7KZR - chains E and V of the 17 polymer chains in the assembly; structure by electron microscopy, 4.40 A resolution (low resolution: residue-level contacts below are approximate; hydrogen-bond / salt-bridge calls are withheld).

Chain E:
Name: Fanconi anemia group E protein
Source organism: Homo sapiens
UniProtKB: Q9HB96 (FANCE_HUMAN); residues 1-536 here = UniProt positions 1-536
Chain sequence (555 residues; row label = number of the first residue in the row; numbers below 1 keep their minus sign (Met-18 is residue -18)):
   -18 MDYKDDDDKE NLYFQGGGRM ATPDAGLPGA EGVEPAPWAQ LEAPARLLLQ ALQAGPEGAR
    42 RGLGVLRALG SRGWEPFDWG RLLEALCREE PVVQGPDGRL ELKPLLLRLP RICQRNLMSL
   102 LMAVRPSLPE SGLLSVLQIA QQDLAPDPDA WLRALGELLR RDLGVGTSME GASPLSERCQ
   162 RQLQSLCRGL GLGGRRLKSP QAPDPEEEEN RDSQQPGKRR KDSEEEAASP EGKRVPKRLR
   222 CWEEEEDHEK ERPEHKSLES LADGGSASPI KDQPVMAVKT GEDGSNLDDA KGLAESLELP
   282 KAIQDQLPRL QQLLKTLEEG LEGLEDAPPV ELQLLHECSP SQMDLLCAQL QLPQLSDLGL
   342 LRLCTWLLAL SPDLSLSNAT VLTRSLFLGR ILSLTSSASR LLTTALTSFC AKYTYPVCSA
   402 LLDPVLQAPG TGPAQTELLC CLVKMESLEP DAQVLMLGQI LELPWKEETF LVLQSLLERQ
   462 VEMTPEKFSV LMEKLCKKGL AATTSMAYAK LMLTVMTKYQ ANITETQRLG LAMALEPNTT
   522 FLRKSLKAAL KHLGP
Disordered / not traced: -18 to 11, 182-274, 301-307, 479-483, 536
Sequence notes: initiating methionine (-18); expression tag (-17 to 0)
Curated features (UniProtKB/Swiss-Prot):
  - modified residue: Ser249 (Phosphoserine), Thr346 (Phosphothreonine), Ser374 (Phosphoserine)
  - natural variant: Pro184 (P184Q: In FANCE; uncertain significance)
  - mutagenesis: Thr346 (T346A: Non-phosphorylatable by CHEK1, not polyubiquitinated and unable to complement the mitomycin C hypersensitivity of cells lacking FANCE; when associated with A-374), Ser374 (S374A: Non-phosphorylatable by CHEK1, not polyubiquitinated and unable to complement the mitomycin C hypersensitivity of cells lacking FANCE; when associated with A-346)

Chain V:
Name: Fanconi anemia group D2 protein
Source organism: Homo sapiens
UniProtKB: Q9BXW9 (FACD2_HUMAN); residue numbers follow UniProt; this construct covers 1-1451
Chain sequence (1451 residues; row label = number of the first residue in the row):
     1 MVSKRRLSKS EDKESLTEDA SKTRKQPLSK KTKKSHIANE VEENDSIFVK LLKISGIILK
    61 TGESQNQLAV DQIAFQKKLF QTLRRHPSYP KIIEEFVSGL ESYIEDEDSF RNCLLSCERL
   121 QDEEASMGAS YSKSLIKLLL GIDILQPAII KTLFEKLPEY FFENKNSDEI NIPRLIVSQL
   181 KWLDRVVDGK DLTTKIMQLI SIAPENLQHD IITSLPEILG DSQHADVGKE LSDLLIENTS
   241 LTVPILDVLS SLRLDPNFLL KVRQLVMDKL SSIRLEDLPV IIKFILHSVT AMDTLEVISE
   301 LREKLDLQHC VLPSRLQASQ VKLKSKGRAS SSGNQESSGQ SCIILLFDVI KSAIRYEKTI
   361 SEAWIKAIEN TASVSEHKVF DLVMLFIIYS TNTQTKKYID RVLRNKIRSG CIQEQLLQST
   421 FSVHYLVLKD MCSSILSLAQ SLLHSLDQSI ISFGSLLYKY AFKFFDTYCQ QEVVGALVTH
   481 ICSGNEAEVD TALDVLLELV VLNPSAMMMN AVFVKGILDY LDNISPQQIR KLFYVLSTLA
   541 FSKQNEASSH IQDDMHLVIR KQLSSTVFKY KLIGIIGAVT MAGIMAADRS ESPSLTQERA
   601 NLSDEQCTQV TSLLQLVHSC SEQSPQASAL YYDEFANLIQ HEKLDPKALE WVGHTICNDF
   661 QDAFVVDSCV VPEGDFPFPV KALYGLEEYD TQDGIAINLL PLLFSQDFAK DGGPVTSQES
   721 GQKLVSPLCL APYFRLLRLC VERQHNGNLE EIDGLLDCPI FLTDLEPGEK LESMSAKERS
   781 FMCSLIFLTL NWFREIVNAF CQETSPEMKG KVLTRLKHIV ELQIILEKYL AVTPDYVPPL
   841 GNFDVETLDI TPHTVTAISA KIRKKGKIER KQKTDGSKTS SSDTLSEEKN SECDPTPSHR
   901 GQLNKEFTGK EEKTSLLLHN SHAFFRELDI EVFSILHCGL VTKFILDTEM HTEATEVVQL
   961 GPPELLFLLE DLSQKLESML TPPIARRVPF LKNKGSRNIG FSHLQQRSAQ EIVHCVFQLL
  1021 TPMCNHLENI HNYFQCLAAE NHGVVDGPGV KVQEYHIMSS CYQRLLQIFH GLFAWSGFSQ
  1081 PENQNLLYSA LHVLSSRLKQ GEHSQPLEEL LSQSVHYLQN FHQSIPSFQC ALYLIRLLMV
  1141 ILEKSTASAQ NKEKIASLAR QFLCRVWPSG DKEKSNISND QLHALLCIYL EHTESILKAI
  1201 EEIAGVGVPE LINSPKDASS STFPTLTRHT FVVFFRVMMA ELEKTVKKIE PGTAADSQQI
  1261 HEEKLLYWNM AVRDFSILIN LIKVFDSHPV LHVCLKYGRL FVEAFLKQCM PLLDFSFRKH
  1321 REDVLSLLET FQLDTRLLHH LCGHSKIHQD TRLTQHVPLL KKTLELLVCR VKAMLTLNNC
  1381 REAFWLGNLK NRDLQGEEIK SQNSQESTAD ESEDDMSSQA SKSKATEDGE EDEVSAGEKE
  1441 QDSDESYDDS D
Disordered / not traced: 1-44, 122-129, 312-336, 588-603, 708-725, 852-915, 947-959, 982-1000, 1043-1050, 1146-1149, 1216-1219, 1377-1451
Curated features (UniProtKB/Swiss-Prot):
  - modified residue: Ser8 (Phosphoserine), Ser222 (Phosphoserine), Ser592 (Phosphoserine), Ser594 (Phosphoserine), Ser717 (Phosphoserine), Ser1257 (Phosphoserine), Ser1401 (Phosphoserine), Ser1404 (Phosphoserine), Ser1412 (Phosphoserine), Ser1423 (Phosphoserine), Thr1426 (Phosphothreonine), Ser1435 (Phosphoserine)
  - cross-link: Lys561 (Glycyl lysine isopeptide (Lys-Gly) (interchain with G-Cter in ubiquitin))
  - natural variant: Ser126 (S126G: In FANCD2), Arg302 (R302W: In FANCD2), Arg1236 (R1236H: In FANCD2)
  - mutagenesis: Ser222 (S222A: Reduces phosphorylation by ATM. No effect on ubiquitination, foci formation or DNA repair ability, but impairs S-phase checkpoint activation), Lys561 (K561R: Abolishes ubiquitination; impairs chromatin binding, foci formation and DNA repair. Abolishes interaction with MTMR15/FAN1. No effect on S-222 phosphorylation by ATM), Ser1257 (S1257A: No effect on phosphorylation by ATM), Ser1401 (S1401A: Reduces phosphorylation by ATM; when associated with A-1404 and A-1418), Ser1404 (S1404A: Reduces phosphorylation by ATM; when associated with A-1401 and A-1418), Ser1418 (S1418A: Reduces phosphorylation by ATM; when associated with A-1401 and A-1404)

How chain E and chain V interact:
Pairs across the interface (36):
  Glu300(E) with Gln308(V)
  Leu339(E) with Gln308(V); His309(V)
  Ser377(E) with Lys269(V)
  Ser378(E) with Glu237(V); Lys269(V); Ser272(V)
  Ala379(E) with Ser272(V)
  Ser380(E) with Ser271(V); Ser272(V)
  Arg381(E) with Ser271(V); Ser272(V); Ile273(V); Leu275(V)
  Leu382(E) with His309(V)
  Pro414(E) with Glu237(V)
  Glu418(E) with Glu237(V); Asn238(V)
  Met487(E) with Ile202(V)
  Lys491(E) with Ile202(V)
  Leu494(E) with Pro158(V)
  Thr498(E) with Phe162(V)
  Lys499(E) with Phe162(V)
  Phe522(E) with Glu155(V)
  Leu523(E) with Glu155(V); Pro158(V)
  Arg524(E) with Lys151(V); Glu155(V)
  Lys525(E) with Thr152(V); Glu155(V); Lys156(V)
  Ser526(E) with Glu155(V); Lys156(V); Leu157(V); Pro158(V); Glu159(V)
Interface residues without a listed pair, chain E (24 interface residues in all): Leu342, Thr417, Glu459, Thr495
Interface residues without a listed pair, chain V (26 interface residues in all): Leu153, Phe161, Gln198, Ala203, Pro204, Leu270, Arg274, Asp306

Summary:
24 residues of chain E face 26 of chain V across their interface. From UniProt: 2 mutagenesis sites on chain
E; 6 mutagenesis sites on chain V.
Chain E is Fanconi anemia group E protein and chain V is Fanconi anemia group D2 protein, both from Homo
sapiens; the structure, Structure of the human Fanconi Anaemia Core-UBE2T-ID complex, was determined by
electron microscopy, deposited together with 7KZP, 7KZQ, 7KZS, 7KZT and 7KZV.
